7Q9Q - chain BBB; structure by X-ray diffraction, 1.45 A resolution.

[Chain BBB]
Protein: Retinal rod rhodopsin-sensitive cGMP 3', 5'-cyclic phosphodiesterase subunit delta
Organism: Homo sapiens
Reference sequence: O43924 (PDE6D_HUMAN); numbering as in UniProt (aligned over 2-150)
Sequence (153 residues; each row starts with the number of its first residue; numbers below 1 keep their minus sign (Gly-2 is residue -2)):
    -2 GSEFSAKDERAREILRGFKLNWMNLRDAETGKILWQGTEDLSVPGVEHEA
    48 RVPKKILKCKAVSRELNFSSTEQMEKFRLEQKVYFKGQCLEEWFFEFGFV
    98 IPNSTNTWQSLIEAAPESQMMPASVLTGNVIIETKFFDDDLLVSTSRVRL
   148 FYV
Disordered / not traced: 113-117
Sequence notes: expression tag (-2 to 1)
Residues lining bound ligands: O-methylcysteine / geran-8-yl geran: Phe15, Leu17, Met20, Leu22, Leu38, Ser39, Ile53, Leu54, Val59, Arg61, Leu63, Leu76, Gln78, Trp90, Ile109, Ala111, Leu123, Ile129, Thr131, Phe133, Ser143, Leu147, Tyr149
Curated features (UniProtKB/Swiss-Prot):
  - region: Arg144 to Val150 (Required for association with membranes)

[In short]
Ligands of chain BBB: O-methylcysteine / geran-8-yl geran.
Chain BBB is Retinal rod rhodopsin-sensitive cGMP 3', 5'-cyclic phosphodiesterase subunit delta (Homo
sapiens); the structure, Crystal structure of PDE6D Geranylgeranylated cystein complex, was determined by
X-ray diffraction, deposited together with 7QF9, 7Q9U, 7QJK, 7Q9R and 7Q9S.
